PDB entry 1J15 | X-ray diffraction, 2.00 A resolution | chain A

Chain A:
Molecule: Trypsin II, anionic
Source organism: Rattus norvegicus
Notes: EC 3.4.21.4
UniProtKB: P00763 (TRY2_RAT); the construct lacks a stretch of the UniProt sequence and is renumbered around it, so the offset changes along the chain: 16-34 = UniProt 24-42; 37-64 = UniProt 43-70; 66-125 = UniProt 71-130; 127-130 = UniProt 131-134; 6 more segments
Amino-acid sequence (223 residues; row label = number of the first residue in the row; note: 10 numbers in that range are skipped by the numbering (no residue carries them; nothing is unmodelled there)):
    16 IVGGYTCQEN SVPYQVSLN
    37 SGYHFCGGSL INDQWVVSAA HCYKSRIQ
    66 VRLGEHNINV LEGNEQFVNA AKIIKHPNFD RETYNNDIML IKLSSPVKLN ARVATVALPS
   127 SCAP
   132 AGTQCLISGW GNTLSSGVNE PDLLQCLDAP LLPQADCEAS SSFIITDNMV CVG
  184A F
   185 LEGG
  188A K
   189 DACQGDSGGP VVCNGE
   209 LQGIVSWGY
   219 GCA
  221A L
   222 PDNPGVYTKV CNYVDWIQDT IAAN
Sequence notes: engineered mutation Glu97 (Lys102 in P00763), Tyr99 (Leu104 in P00763), Ser172 (Tyr175 in P00763), Ser173 (Pro176 in P00763), Phe174 (Gly177 in P00763), Ile175 (Lys178 in P00763), Ala190 (Ser195 in P00763)
Cystine bridges: Cys22-Cys157, Cys42-Cys58, Cys128-Cys232, Cys136-Cys201, Cys168-Cys182, Cys191-Cys220
Ion coordination: Ca2+: Glu70, Asn72, Val75, Glu77, Glu80
Small-molecule neighbours:
  - benzamidine (BEN), molecule 1: Ser146, Gly187, Gly188, Ala221, Leu221A, Pro222
  - benzamidine (BEN), molecule 2: Asp189, Ala190, Cys191, Gln192, Ser195, Val213, Ser214, Trp215, Gly216, Gly219, Cys220, Gly226, Val227, Tyr228
  - benzamidine (BEN), molecule 3: Tyr217, Leu221A, Pro222, Asn224

In short:
Ligands of chain A: 3 copies of benzamidine. Glu70, Asn72, Val75, Glu77 and Glu80 form the Ca2+ site.
Chain A is Trypsin II, anionic (Rattus norvegicus); the structure, Benzamidine in complex with rat trypsin
mutant X99/175/190RT, was determined by X-ray diffraction, deposited together with 1J14, 1J16, 1J17 and 1QL9.
